Entry 6LEV (X-ray diffraction, 2.64 A resolution); this record covers chains A and B.

# Chain A (and B)
Protein: Bifunctional dihydrofolate reductase-thymidylate synthase
Source organism: Plasmodium falciparum
Notes: chain B of this document is another copy of the same molecule, construct and numbering; everything in this record applies to it too
UniProtKB: D9N170 (D9N170_PLAFA); residues 1-608 here = UniProt positions 1-608
Chain sequence (608 residues; each row starts with the number of its first residue):
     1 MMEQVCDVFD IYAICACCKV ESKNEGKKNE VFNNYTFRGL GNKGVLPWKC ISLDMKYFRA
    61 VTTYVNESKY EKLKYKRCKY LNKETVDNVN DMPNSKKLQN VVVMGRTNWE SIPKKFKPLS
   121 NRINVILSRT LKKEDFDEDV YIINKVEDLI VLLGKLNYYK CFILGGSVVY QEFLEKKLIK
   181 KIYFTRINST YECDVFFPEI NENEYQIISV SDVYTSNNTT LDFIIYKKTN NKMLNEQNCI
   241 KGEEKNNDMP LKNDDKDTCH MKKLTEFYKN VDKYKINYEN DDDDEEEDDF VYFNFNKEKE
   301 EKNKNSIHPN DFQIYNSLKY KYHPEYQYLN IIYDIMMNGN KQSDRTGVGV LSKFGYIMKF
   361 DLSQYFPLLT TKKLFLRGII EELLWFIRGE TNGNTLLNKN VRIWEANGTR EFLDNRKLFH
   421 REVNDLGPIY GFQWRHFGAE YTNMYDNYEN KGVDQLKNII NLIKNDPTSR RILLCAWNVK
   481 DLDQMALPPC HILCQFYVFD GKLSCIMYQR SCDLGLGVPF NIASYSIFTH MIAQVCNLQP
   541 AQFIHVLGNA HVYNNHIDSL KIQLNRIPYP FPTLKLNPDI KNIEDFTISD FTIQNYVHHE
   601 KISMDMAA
Unresolved in the structure: 1-3, 23-28, 84-96, 231-282, 299-301, 606-608 (chain B: 1-3, 22-28, 81-97, 231-282, 299-302, 606-608)
Ligand contacts:
  - EA0 (2-[[4,6-bis(azanyl)-2,2-dimethyl-1,3,5-triazin-1-yl]oxy]-N-(4-chlorophenyl)ethanamide): Ile-14, Cys-15, Ala-16, Leu-46, Asp-54, Met-55, Phe-58, Asn-108, Ser-111, Ile-112, Pro-113, Phe-116, Leu-119, Leu-164, Tyr-170, Thr-185
  - NADPH (NDP; NADPH dihydro-nicotinamide-adenine-dinucleotide phosphate): Cys-15, Ala-16, Leu-40, Gly-41, Asn-42, Gly-44, Val-45, Leu-46, Trp-48, Gly-105, Arg-106, Thr-107, Asn-108, Ser-111, Leu-127, Ser-128, Arg-129, Thr-130, Leu-131, Asn-144, Lys-145, Val-146, Leu-164, Gly-165, Gly-166, Ser-167, Val-168, Val-169, Tyr-170, Glu-172, Val-195

# Interface between chain A and chain B
Residue-residue contacts - 164 pairs, chain A then chain B:
  Tyr-12(A) / Glu-285(B)  hydrogen bond
  Leu-53(A) / Phe-295(B)
  Leu-53(A) / Asn-296(B)
  Lys-56(A) / Phe-295(B)
  Lys-56(A) / Asn-296(B)  hydrogen bond
  Tyr-57(A) / Phe-293(B)
  Tyr-57(A) / Phe-295(B)  hydrophobic
  Val-61(A) / Tyr-292(B)  hydrophobic
  Tyr-64(A) / Asp-288(B)
  Tyr-64(A) / Val-291(B)  hydrophobic
  Lys-69(A) / Asp-284(B)  salt bridge
  Lys-69(A) / Glu-287(B)  salt bridge
  Lys-69(A) / Asp-288(B)  salt bridge
  Tyr-159(A) / Asp-288(B)  hydrogen bond
  Lys-160(A) / Asp-288(B)  salt bridge
  Lys-160(A) / Tyr-292(B)
  Lys-180(A) / Glu-285(B)  salt bridge
  Lys-181(A) / Glu-285(B)
  Lys-181(A) / Glu-286(B)  salt bridge
  Lys-181(A) / Asp-289(B)  salt bridge
  Tyr-183(A) / Asp-289(B)  hydrogen bond
  Tyr-183(A) / Tyr-292(B)
  Ile-208(A) / Glu-286(B)
  Ser-209(A) / Phe-293(B)
  Val-210(A) / Phe-293(B)
  Ser-211(A) / Phe-293(B)
  Tyr-214(A) / Phe-295(B)
  Phe-223(A) / Phe-293(B)
  Phe-223(A) / Phe-295(B)  hydrophobic
  Ile-225(A) / Asp-289(B)
  Ile-225(A) / Phe-293(B)  hydrophobic
  Lys-227(A) / Asp-283(B)  salt bridge
  Lys-227(A) / Glu-285(B)
  Lys-227(A) / Glu-286(B)  salt bridge
  Asp-284(A) / Lys-69(B)
  Asp-284(A) / Lys-72(B)  salt bridge
  Glu-285(A) / Asp-10(B)
  Glu-285(A) / Tyr-12(B)  hydrogen bond
  Glu-285(A) / Lys-160(B)  salt bridge
  Glu-285(A) / Lys-181(B)
  Glu-286(A) / Lys-181(B)
  Glu-286(A) / Ile-208(B)
  Glu-286(A) / Lys-227(B)  salt bridge
  Glu-286(A) / Lys-319(B)
  Glu-286(A) / Tyr-320(B)  hydrogen bond (backbone-side chain)
  Asp-288(A) / Tyr-64(B)
  Asp-288(A) / Lys-69(B)  salt bridge
  Asp-288(A) / Tyr-159(B)  hydrogen bond
  Asp-288(A) / Lys-160(B)  salt bridge
  Asp-289(A) / Lys-181(B)  salt bridge
  Asp-289(A) / Tyr-183(B)  hydrogen bond
  Asp-289(A) / Ile-225(B)
  Asp-289(A) / Tyr-320(B)
  Phe-290(A) / Tyr-320(B)
  Phe-290(A) / Tyr-322(B)
  Val-291(A) / Tyr-64(B)  hydrophobic
  Tyr-292(A) / Val-61(B)  hydrophobic
  Tyr-292(A) / Phe-162(B)
  Tyr-292(A) / Tyr-183(B)  hydrophobic
  Phe-293(A) / Tyr-57(B)
  Phe-293(A) / Ser-209(B)
  Phe-293(A) / Val-210(B)
  Phe-293(A) / Ser-211(B)
  Phe-293(A) / Phe-223(B)
  Phe-293(A) / Ile-225(B)  hydrophobic
  Phe-293(A) / Tyr-322(B)  hydrophobic
  Phe-295(A) / Leu-53(B)
  Phe-295(A) / Lys-56(B)
  Phe-295(A) / Tyr-57(B)  hydrophobic
  Phe-295(A) / Phe-223(B)  hydrophobic
  Asn-296(A) / Leu-53(B)
  Asn-296(A) / Lys-56(B)
  Lys-304(A) / Phe-499(B)
  Lys-319(A) / Glu-286(B)
  Tyr-320(A) / Glu-286(B)  hydrogen bond (side chain-backbone)
  Tyr-320(A) / Phe-290(B)
  Tyr-322(A) / Phe-290(B)
  Asn-340(A) / Tyr-497(B)  hydrogen bond
  Asn-340(A) / Phe-499(B)
  Lys-341(A) / Phe-499(B)
  Gln-342(A) / Tyr-497(B)
  Gln-342(A) / Val-498(B)  hydrogen bond (side chain-backbone)
  Gln-342(A) / Phe-499(B)
  Ser-343(A) / Thr-468(B)
  Asp-344(A) / Arg-470(B)  salt bridge
  Arg-345(A) / Arg-471(B)
  Ser-352(A) / Tyr-497(B)  hydrogen bond
  Phe-354(A) / Lys-359(B)
  Phe-354(A) / Gln-495(B)
  Phe-354(A) / Phe-496(B)
  Phe-354(A) / Tyr-497(B)  hydrophobic
  Phe-354(A) / Ser-504(B)
  Phe-354(A) / Cys-505(B)
  Phe-354(A) / Ile-506(B)  hydrophobic
  Phe-354(A) / Ile-544(B)
  Gly-355(A) / Lys-359(B)  hydrogen bond (backbone-side chain)
  Gly-355(A) / Ile-506(B)
  Tyr-356(A) / Ile-357(B)
  Ile-357(A) / Ile-357(B)  hydrophobic
  Lys-359(A) / Gly-355(B)  hydrogen bond (side chain-backbone)
  Arg-416(A) / Arg-471(B)
  Phe-437(A) / Asn-478(B)
  Phe-437(A) / Val-479(B)  hydrophobic
  Phe-437(A) / Lys-480(B)
  Gly-438(A) / Lys-480(B)
  Val-453(A) / Val-479(B)  hydrophobic
  Gln-455(A) / Val-479(B)
  Thr-468(A) / Ser-343(B)
  Arg-470(A) / Asp-344(B)  salt bridge
  Arg-470(A) / Arg-510(B)  hydrogen bond (backbone-side chain)
  Arg-470(A) / Ser-511(B)  hydrogen bond
  Arg-470(A) / Asn-549(B)
  Arg-470(A) / His-551(B)
  Arg-470(A) / Tyr-553(B)  hydrogen bond
  Arg-471(A) / Arg-416(B)
  Arg-471(A) / Pro-488(B)
  Arg-471(A) / Arg-510(B)
  Leu-473(A) / Trp-477(B)  hydrophobic
  Leu-473(A) / Ile-492(B)  hydrophobic
  Leu-473(A) / Arg-510(B)
  Cys-475(A) / Trp-477(B)
  Cys-475(A) / Val-479(B)  hydrophobic
  Trp-477(A) / Leu-473(B)
  Trp-477(A) / Cys-475(B)
  Asn-478(A) / Phe-437(B)
  Val-479(A) / Phe-437(B)  hydrophobic
  Val-479(A) / Gln-455(B)
  Val-479(A) / Cys-475(B)  hydrophobic
  Lys-480(A) / Phe-437(B)
  Lys-480(A) / Gly-438(B)  hydrogen bond (side chain-backbone)
  Leu-487(A) / Arg-471(B)
  Pro-488(A) / Arg-471(B)
  Ile-492(A) / Leu-473(B)  hydrophobic
  Ile-492(A) / Leu-493(B)  hydrophobic
  Leu-493(A) / Ile-492(B)  hydrophobic
  Leu-493(A) / Leu-493(B)  hydrophobic
  Gln-495(A) / Phe-354(B)
  Gln-495(A) / Tyr-508(B)  hydrogen bond
  Gln-495(A) / Arg-510(B)  hydrogen bond (side chain-backbone)
  Gln-495(A) / Gly-548(B)
  Tyr-497(A) / Asn-340(B)  hydrogen bond
  Tyr-497(A) / Ser-352(B)  hydrogen bond
  Tyr-497(A) / Phe-354(B)  hydrophobic
  Tyr-497(A) / Asn-549(B)
  Val-498(A) / Gln-342(B)  hydrogen bond (backbone-side chain)
  Phe-499(A) / Asn-340(B)
  Phe-499(A) / Lys-341(B)
  Ile-506(A) / Phe-354(B)  hydrophobic
  Ile-506(A) / Gly-355(B)
  Ile-506(A) / Tyr-508(B)
  Ile-506(A) / Gly-548(B)
  Tyr-508(A) / Gln-495(B)  hydrogen bond
  Tyr-508(A) / Ile-506(B)
  Arg-510(A) / Arg-470(B)  hydrogen bond (side chain-backbone)
  Arg-510(A) / Arg-471(B)
  Arg-510(A) / Gln-495(B)  hydrogen bond (backbone-side chain)
  Ser-511(A) / Arg-470(B)
  Ile-544(A) / Phe-354(B)
  Val-546(A) / Val-546(B)  hydrophobic
  Gly-548(A) / Gln-495(B)
  Asn-549(A) / Arg-470(B)
  Asn-549(A) / Tyr-497(B)
  His-551(A) / Arg-470(B)
  Tyr-553(A) / Arg-470(B)
Interface residues without a listed pair, chain A (90 interface residues in all): Ala-60, Phe-162, Asp-283, Glu-287, Val-350, Lys-353, Phe-496, Ser-504, Cys-505, Gln-542, Leu-547
Interface residues without a listed pair, chain B (89 interface residues in all): Ala-60, Asn-66, Tyr-214, Arg-345, Val-350, Lys-353, Val-453, Leu-487, Leu-547

# Overview
The interface between chain A and chain B involves 90 residues on one side and 89 on the other; the contacts
include 26 hydrogen bonds and 17 salt bridges. Among the polar pairs are Lys-69(A)/Asp-284(B),
Lys-69(A)/Glu-287(B) and Lys-69(A)/Asp-288(B).
Chain A and chain B are both Bifunctional dihydrofolate reductase-thymidylate synthase (Plasmodium
falciparum); the structure, Quadruple mutant (N51I+C59R+S108N+I164L) plasmodium falciparum dihydrofolate
reductase-thymidylate synthase (PfDHFR-TS) complexed with compound 46 and NADPH, was determined by X-ray
diffraction together with 6LH9, 6LHI, 6LEU, 6LEZ and 6LHJ from the same study.
